PDB entry 7WTQ | electron microscopy, 3.70 A resolution | chains C2 and SW of the 18 polymer chains in the assembly

== Chain C2 ==
Molecule: 18S rRNA
Source organism: Saccharomyces cerevisiae
Sequence (1800 nucleotides; numbered 1 to 1800; the number before each row is that of its first residue):
     1 UAUCUGGUUG AUCCUGCCAG UAGUCAUAUG CUUGUCUCAA AGAUUAAGCC AUGCAUGUCU
    61 AAGUAUAAGC AAUUUAUACA GUGAAACUGC GAAUGGCUCA UUAAAUCAGU UAUCGUUUAU
   121 UUGAUAGUUC CUUUACUACA UGGUAUAACU GUGGUAAUUC UAGAGCUAAU ACAUGCUUAA
   181 AAUCUCGACC CUUUGGAAGA GAUGUAUUUA UUAGAUAAAA AAUCAAUGUC UUCGGACUCU
   241 UUGAUGAUUC AUAAUAACUU UUCGAAUCGC AUGGCCUUGU GCUGGCGAUG GUUCAUUCAA
   301 AUUUCUGCCC UAUCAACUUU CGAUGGUAGG AUAGUGGCCU ACCAUGGUUU CAACGGGUAA
   361 CGGGGAAUAA GGGUUCGAUU CCGGAGAGGG AGCCUGAGAA ACGGCUACCA CAUCCAAGGA
   421 AGGCAGCAGG CGCGCAAAUU ACCCAAUCCU AAUUCAGGGA GGUAGUGACA AUAAAUAACG
   481 AUACAGGGCC CAUUCGGGUC UUGUAAUUGG AAUGAGUACA AUGUAAAUAC CUUAACGAGG
   541 AACAAUUGGA GGGCAAGUCU GGUGCCAGCA GCCGCGGUAA UUCCAGCUCC AAUAGCGUAU
   601 AUUAAAGUUG UUGCAGUUAA AAAGCUCGUA GUUGAACUUU GGGCCCGGUU GGCCGGUCCG
   661 AUUUUUUCGU GUACUGGAUU UCCAACGGGG CCUUUCCUUC UGGCUAACCU UGAGUCCUUG
   721 UGGCUCUUGG CGAACCAGGA CUUUUACUUU GAAAAAAUUA GAGUGUUCAA AGCAGGCGUA
   781 UUGCUCGAAU AUAUUAGCAU GGAAUAAUAG AAUAGGACGU UUGGUUCUAU UUUGUUGGUU
   841 UCUAGGACCA UCGUAAUGAU UAAUAGGGAC GGUCGGGGGC AUCAGUAUUC AAUUGUCAGA
   901 GGUGAAAUUC UUGGAUUUAU UGAAGACUAA CUACUGCGAA AGCAUUUGCC AAGGACGUUU
   961 UCAUUAAUCA AGAACGAAAG UUAGGGGAUC GAAGAUGAUC AGAUACCGUC GUAGUCUUAA
  1021 CCAUAAACUA UGCCGACUAG GGAUCGGGUG GUGUUUUUUU AAUGACCCAC UCGGCACCUU
  1081 ACGAGAAAUC AAAGUCUUUG GGUUCUGGGG GGAGUAUGGU CGCAAGGCUG AAACUUAAAG
  1141 GAAUUGACGG AAGGGCACCA CCAGGAGUGG AGCCUGCGGC UUAAUUUGAC UCAACACGGG
  1201 GAAACUCACC AGGUCCAGAC ACAAUAAGGA UUGACAGAUU GAGAGCUCUU UCUUGAUUUU
  1261 GUGGGUGGUG GUGCAUGGCC GUUCUUAGUU GGUGGAGUGA UUUGUCUGCU UAAUUGCGAU
  1321 AACGAACGAG ACCUUAACCU ACUAAAUAGU GGUGCUAGCA UUUGCUGGUU AUCCACUUCU
  1381 UAGAGGGACU AUCGGUUUCA AGCCGAUGGA AGUUUGAGGC AAUAACAGGU CUGUGAUGCC
  1441 CUUAGACGUU CUGGGCCGCA CGCGCGCUAC ACUGACGGAG CCAGCGAGUC UAACCUUGGC
  1501 CGAGAGGUCU UGGUAAUCUU GUGAAACUCC GUCGUGCUGG GGAUAGAGCA UUGUAAUUAU
  1561 UGCUCUUCAA CGAGGAAUUC CUAGUAAGCG CAAGUCAUCA GCUUGCGUUG AUUACGUCCC
  1621 UGCCCUUUGU ACACACCGCC CGUCGCUAGU ACCGAUUGAA UGGCUUAGUG AGGCCUCAGG
  1681 AUCUGCUUAG AGAAGGGGGC AACUCCAUCU CAGAGCGGAG AAUUUGGACA AACUUGGUCA
  1741 UUUAGAGGAA CUAAAAGUCG UAACAAGGUU UCCGUAGGUG AACCUGCGGA AGGAUCAUUA
Not modelled in the structure: 73-75, 133-135, 489-498, 651-683, 707-732, 1140, 1157-1621, 1631-1634

== Chain SW ==
Name: 40S ribosomal protein S22-A
Source organism: Saccharomyces cerevisiae
UniProtKB: P0C0W1 (RS22A_YEAST); residue numbers follow UniProt; this construct covers 1-130
Chain sequence (130 residues; numbered 1 to 130; the number before each row is that of its first residue):
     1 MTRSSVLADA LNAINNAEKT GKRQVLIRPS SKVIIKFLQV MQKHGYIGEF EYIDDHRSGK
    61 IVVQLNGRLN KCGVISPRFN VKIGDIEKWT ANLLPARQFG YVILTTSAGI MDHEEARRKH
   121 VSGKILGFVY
Not modelled in the structure: 1

== Chain C2 / chain SW interface ==
Residue-residue contacts - 71 pairs, chain C2 then chain SW:
  G371(C2) - Lys88(SW)  hydrogen bond to the phosphate
  G372(C2) - Lys88(SW)  salt bridge to the phosphate
  U612(C2) - Asn92(SW)  hydrogen bond to the sugar
  G634(C2) - Thr2(SW)  sugar contact
  G634(C2) - Ser4(SW)  sugar contact
  A635(C2) - Arg3(SW)  sugar contact
  A636(C2) - Val6(SW)  phosphate contact
  A636(C2) - Ser30(SW)  sugar contact
  A636(C2) - Ser31(SW)  phosphate contact
  A636(C2) - Ser58(SW)  sugar contact
  C637(C2) - Ser31(SW)  hydrogen bond to the phosphate
  C637(C2) - Lys32(SW)  hydrogen bond to the phosphate
  U638(C2) - Lys32(SW)  phosphate contact
  C686(C2) - Arg118(SW)  sugar contact
  G687(C2) - Arg118(SW)  salt bridge to the phosphate
  G687(C2) - Lys119(SW)  sugar contact
  G688(C2) - Lys119(SW)  phosphate contact
  C747(C2) - Asn80(SW)  hydrogen bond to the sugar
  U748(C2) - Asn80(SW)  phosphate contact
  U748(C2) - Val81(SW)  sugar contact
  U748(C2) - Lys82(SW)  phosphate contact
  U748(C2) - Ser122(SW)  hydrogen bond to the sugar
  U749(C2) - Lys82(SW)  phosphate contact
  U749(C2) - Ile83(SW)  hydrogen bond to the phosphate
  U749(C2) - His120(SW)  phosphate contact
  U750(C2) - His120(SW)  salt bridge to the phosphate
  G802(C2) - Ser107(SW)  hydrogen bond to the sugar
  A803(C2) - Ser107(SW)  sugar contact
  A804(C2) - Thr105(SW)  hydrogen bond to the sugar
  A804(C2) - Thr106(SW)  base contact
  A804(C2) - Ser107(SW)  base contact
  A804(C2) - Ile110(SW)  sugar contact
  U805(C2) - Lys32(SW)  salt bridge to the phosphate
  U805(C2) - Thr105(SW)  sugar contact
  U805(C2) - Lys124(SW)  base contact
  U861(C2) - His56(SW)  hydrogen bond to the sugar
  U861(C2) - Arg57(SW)  base contact
  A863(C2) - Arg57(SW)  salt bridge to the phosphate
  U864(C2) - Arg28(SW)  salt bridge to the phosphate
  U864(C2) - Arg57(SW)  salt bridge to the phosphate
  A865(C2) - Arg3(SW)  salt bridge to the phosphate
  A865(C2) - Arg28(SW)  salt bridge to the phosphate
  C1034(C2) - Thr2(SW)  hydrogen bond to the sugar
  G1035(C2) - Thr2(SW)  sugar contact
  G1035(C2) - Arg3(SW)  sugar contact
  G1035(C2) - Asp9(SW)  base contact
  A1036(C2) - Arg3(SW)  sugar contact
  A1036(C2) - Asp9(SW)  sugar contact
  A1036(C2) - Asn12(SW)  hydrogen bond to the base
  C1037(C2) - Asn16(SW)  hydrogen bond to the base
  G1094(C2) - Asn16(SW)  base contact
  U1095(C2) - Asn12(SW)  base contact
  U1095(C2) - Asn16(SW)  hydrogen bond to the sugar
  C1096(C2) - Lys71(SW)  salt bridge to the phosphate
  U1098(C2) - Lys71(SW)  hydrogen bond to the phosphate
  U1098(C2) - Tyr130(SW)  hydrogen bond to the sugar
  U1099(C2) - Lys71(SW)  salt bridge to the phosphate
  U1099(C2) - Phe128(SW)  phosphate contact
  G1100(C2) - Val74(SW)  hydrogen bond to the sugar
  G1100(C2) - Ile75(SW)  sugar contact
  G1100(C2) - Ser76(SW)  hydrogen bond to the sugar
  G1100(C2) - Trp89(SW)  base contact
  G1100(C2) - Asn92(SW)  hydrogen bond to the base
  G1100(C2) - Leu93(SW)  base contact
  G1101(C2) - Thr2(SW)  hydrogen bond to the base
  G1101(C2) - Ser4(SW)  sugar contact
  G1101(C2) - Ser5(SW)  sugar contact
  G1101(C2) - Ala8(SW)  sugar contact
  G1101(C2) - Ser76(SW)  hydrogen bond to the phosphate
  G1102(C2) - Ser4(SW)  hydrogen bond to the sugar
  G1102(C2) - Ser76(SW)  hydrogen bond to the phosphate
Other interface residues (no listed pair), chain C2 (44 interface residues in all): U633, U794, U795, G801, A806, A967, U1038, A1039, C1082
Other interface residues (no listed pair), chain SW (51 interface residues in all): Ala13, Lys19, Thr20, Pro29, Lys60, Pro77, Arg78, Phe79, Ala108, Gly109, Glu115, Gly123

== Summary ==
The interface between chain C2 and chain SW involves 44 residues on one side and 51 on the other; the contacts
include 23 hydrogen bonds and 11 salt bridges. Polar contacts include A1036(C2)-Asn12(SW), C1037(C2)-Asn16(SW)
and G1100(C2)-Asn92(SW).
Here chain C2 is 18S rRNA and chain SW is 40S ribosomal protein S22-A, both from Saccharomyces cerevisiae.
Entry 7WTQ (Cryo-EM structure of a yeast pre-40S ribosomal subunit - State Tsr1-2 (without Rps2)) was
determined by electron microscopy (same publication as 7WTN, 7WTO, 7WTP and 7WTR).
